7OUM - chains A and B of the 5 polymer chains in the assembly; structure by X-ray diffraction, 2.45 A resolution.

Chain A (and B):
Protein: Multidrug efflux pump subunit AcrB
Organism: Escherichia coli
Notes: chain B of this document is another copy of the same molecule, construct and numbering; everything in this record applies to it too
UniProtKB: P31224 (ACRB_ECOLI); numbering as in UniProt (aligned over 1-1049)
Sequence (1057 residues; numbered 1 to 1057; the number before each row is that of its first residue):
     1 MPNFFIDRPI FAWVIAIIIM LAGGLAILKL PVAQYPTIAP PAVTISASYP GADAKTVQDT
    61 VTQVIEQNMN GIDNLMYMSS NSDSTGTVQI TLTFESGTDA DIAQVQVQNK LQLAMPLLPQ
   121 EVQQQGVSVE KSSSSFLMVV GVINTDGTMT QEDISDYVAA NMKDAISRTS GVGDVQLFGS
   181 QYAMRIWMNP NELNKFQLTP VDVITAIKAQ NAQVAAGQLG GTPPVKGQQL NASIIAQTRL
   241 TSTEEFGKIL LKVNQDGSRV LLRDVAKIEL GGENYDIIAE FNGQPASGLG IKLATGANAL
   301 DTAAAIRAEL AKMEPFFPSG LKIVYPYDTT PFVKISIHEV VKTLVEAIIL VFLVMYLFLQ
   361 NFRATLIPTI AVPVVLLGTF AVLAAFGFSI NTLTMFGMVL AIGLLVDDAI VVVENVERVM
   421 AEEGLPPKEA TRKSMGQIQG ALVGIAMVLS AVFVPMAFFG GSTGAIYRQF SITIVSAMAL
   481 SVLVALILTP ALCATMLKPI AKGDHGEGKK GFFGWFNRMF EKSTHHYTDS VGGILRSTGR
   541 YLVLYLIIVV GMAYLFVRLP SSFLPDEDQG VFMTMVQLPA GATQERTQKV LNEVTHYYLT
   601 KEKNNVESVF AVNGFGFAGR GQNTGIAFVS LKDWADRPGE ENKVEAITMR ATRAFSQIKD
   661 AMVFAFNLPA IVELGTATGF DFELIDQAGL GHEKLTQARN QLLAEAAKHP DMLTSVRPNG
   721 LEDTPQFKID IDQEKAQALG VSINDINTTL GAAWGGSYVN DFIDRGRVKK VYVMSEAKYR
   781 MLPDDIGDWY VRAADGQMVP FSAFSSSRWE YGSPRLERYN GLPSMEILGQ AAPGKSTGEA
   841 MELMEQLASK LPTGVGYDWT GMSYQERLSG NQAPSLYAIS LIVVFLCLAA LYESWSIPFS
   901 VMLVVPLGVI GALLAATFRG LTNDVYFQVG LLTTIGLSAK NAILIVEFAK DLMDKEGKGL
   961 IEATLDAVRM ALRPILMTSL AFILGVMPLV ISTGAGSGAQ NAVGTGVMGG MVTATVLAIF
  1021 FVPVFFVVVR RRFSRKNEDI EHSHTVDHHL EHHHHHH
Not modelled in the structure: 501-507, 1042-1057 (chain B: 1035-1057)
Construct notes: engineered mutation Ala971 (Arg in P31224); expression tag (1050-1057)
Ligand contacts:
  - 3-chloranyl-2-piperazin-1-yl-quinoline (1K8): Leu404, Asp407, Asp408, Val411, Ile438, Ala441, Leu442, Ile445, Ala446, Leu449, Lys940, Ile943, Leu944, Glu947
  - tetradecane (C14): Phe386, Ala457, Phe458, Phe459, Arg468, Ile472, Val475, Ser476
From the paper describing this entry:
  - binding site for 3-chloranyl-2-piperazin-1-yl-quinoline: Asp408, Lys940
  - mutagenesis - I438A, I445A, I943A, L944A: decreased growth in response to all AcrB substrates tested
  - mutagenesis - L442A, E947A: decreased binding to 3-chloranyl-2-piperazin-1-yl-quinoline
  - mutagenesis - A446P: abolished binding to 3-chloranyl-2-piperazin-1-yl-quinoline

How chain A and chain B interact:
Contacting residue pairs - 135 pairs, chain A then chain B:
  Arg8(A) with Glu893(B)
  Pro9(A) with Glu893(B)
  Ile10(A) with Ala889(B); Glu893(B), hydrogen bond (backbone-side chain); Ser894(B); Trp895(B), hydrophobic
  Phe11(A) with Ala890(B); Glu893(B), hydrogen bond (backbone-side chain)
  Val14(A) with Leu886(B); Ala890(B), hydrophobic
  Ile17(A) with Leu886(B), hydrophobic
  Leu21(A) with Ile882(B), hydrophobic; Leu886(B), hydrophobic
  Asp101(A) with Asp73(B); Ile102(B); Gln106(B), hydrogen bond
  Val105(A) with Val105(B), hydrophobic; Asn109(B)
  Gln108(A) with Asn109(B), hydrogen bond (side chain-backbone); Leu113(B)
  Gln112(A) with Gln112(B), hydrogen bond; Leu113(B)
  Gln123(A) with Pro116(B)
  Gln124(A) with Leu117(B)
  Val127(A) with Leu113(B)
  Val129(A) with Lys110(B), hydrogen bond (backbone-side chain); Leu113(B), hydrophobic
  Glu130(A) with Lys110(B), salt bridge
  Lys131(A) with Asp73(B), salt bridge; Gln106(B)
  Asn161(A) with Gln687(B)
  Asp164(A) with Gln67(B); Asn70(B)
  Ser167(A) with Asn70(B); Gly71(B), hydrogen bond (backbone-backbone)
  Arg168(A) with Met69(B); Asn70(B); Ile72(B); Met78(B); Asn820(B), hydrogen bond (side chain-backbone)
  Ser170(A) with Asp73(B); Asn74(B), hydrogen bond (side chain-backbone)
  Ala209(A) with Ile743(B)
  Gln210(A) with Gln733(B); Gln737(B)
  Gln213(A) with Thr56(B), hydrogen bond; Thr60(B)
  Val214(A) with Asp53(B); Thr56(B); Asn747(B)
  Ala215(A) with Tyr49(B), hydrophobic; Gly51(B); Ala52(B), hydrophobic; Gly751(B)
  Ala216(A) with Gly51(B), hydrogen bond (backbone-backbone); Leu750(B), hydrophobic; Trp754(B)
  Gly217(A) with Gly51(B), hydrogen bond (backbone-backbone); Trp754(B); Gly755(B)
  Gln218(A) with Ser84(B), hydrogen bond (side chain-backbone); Trp754(B); Arg780(B)
  Leu219(A) with Phe727(B), hydrophobic; Trp754(B), hydrophobic; Met781(B); Leu782(B); Pro783(B); Trp809(B), hydrophobic
  Gly220(A) with Gln622(B), hydrogen bond (backbone-side chain); Arg780(B); Met781(B), hydrogen bond (backbone-backbone)
  Gly221(A) with Gln622(B); Arg780(B), hydrogen bond (backbone-side chain); Met781(B)
  Thr222(A) with Tyr275(B); Asp276(B), hydrogen bond; Gln584(B); Gln622(B)
  Pro223(A) with Trp187(B), hydrophobic; Tyr275(B); Ala777(B); Arg780(B), hydrogen bond (backbone-side chain)
  Pro224(A) with Gln584(B); Met781(B), hydrophobic
  Val225(A) with Ala777(B), hydrophobic; Lys778(B); Met781(B)
  Lys226(A) with Glu585(B)
  Gly227(A) with Glu585(B), hydrogen bond (backbone-side chain)
  Gln228(A) with Thr583(B), hydrogen bond (backbone-side chain); Glu585(B); Met781(B), hydrogen bond (side chain-backbone); Leu782(B)
  Gln229(A) with Gly581(B); Thr583(B); Arg586(B)
  Leu230(A) with Thr583(B)
  Asn231(A) with Gly581(B), hydrogen bond (backbone-backbone); Gln622(B), hydrogen bond
  Ala232(A) with Pro725(B)
  Ser233(A) with Ser84(B), hydrogen bond; Gln726(B); Phe727(B), hydrogen bond (backbone-backbone)
  Ile234(A) with Phe727(B); Ile729(B), hydrophobic; Trp754(B), hydrophobic
  Ile235(A) with Asp53(B); Gln726(B); Phe727(B), hydrogen bond (backbone-backbone); Lys728(B); Ile729(B), hydrogen bond (backbone-backbone)
  Ala236(A) with Lys728(B), hydrogen bond (backbone-side chain); Ile729(B)
  Gln237(A) with Gln733(B); Ile743(B); Asn747(B), hydrogen bond
  Leu250(A) with Glu734(B); Gln737(B), hydrogen bond (backbone-side chain)
  Lys252(A) with Gln737(B)
  Val253(A) with Gln737(B)
  Arg259(A) with Glu734(B), salt bridge
  Lys312(A) with Asp858(B), salt bridge
  Phe316(A) with Gln687(B); Gly854(B); Val855(B); Gly856(B)
  Ile763(A) with Asp59(B)
  Arg765(A) with Gly689(B)
  Gly766(A) with Gln63(B), hydrogen bond (backbone-side chain)
  Arg767(A) with Gln63(B); Gln67(B)
  Val768(A) with Asp59(B); Gln63(B), hydrogen bond (backbone-side chain); Gln67(B), hydrogen bond (backbone-side chain)
Other interface residues (no listed pair), chain A (73 interface residues in all): Asp7, Trp13, Ile18, Leu25, Ile102, Gln104, Leu111, Met115, Ser128, Val172, Thr238, Leu251, Gly257
Other interface residues (no listed pair), chain B (81 interface residues in all): Pro50, Lys55, Val64, Leu75, Ala582, Ile731, Met774, Glu810, Arg818, Gly821, Ile879

Summary:
The interface between chain A and chain B involves 73 residues on one side and 81 on the other, with 33
hydrogen bonds and 4 salt bridges. Among the polar pairs are Glu130(A)-Lys110(B), Lys131(A)-Asp73(B) and
Arg259(A)-Glu734(B). The paper reports a binding site for 3-chloranyl-2-piperazin-1-yl-quinoline at Asp408(A)
and Lys940(A); I438A, I445A and I943A of chain A, among others, reduce growth in response to all AcrB
substrates tested; 7 substitutions were tested in all.
Both chains are Multidrug efflux pump subunit AcrB (Escherichia coli). Entry 7OUM (BDM88855 inhibitor bound to
the transmembrane domain of AcrB-R971A) was determined by X-ray diffraction together with 7OUK and 7OUL from
the same study.
